8G9S - chains H and L of the 15 polymer chains in the assembly; structure by electron microscopy, 3.40 A resolution.

[Chain H (and L)]
Name: Cas11
Organism: Neisseria lactamica
Notes: chain L of this document is another copy of the same molecule, construct and numbering; everything in this record applies to it too
Reference sequence: A0A378VF47 (A0A378VF47_NEILA); residues 2-125 here correspond to UniProt positions 459-582 (UniProt number = residue number + 457)
Amino-acid sequence (124 residues; numbered 2 to 125; the number before each row is that of its first residue):
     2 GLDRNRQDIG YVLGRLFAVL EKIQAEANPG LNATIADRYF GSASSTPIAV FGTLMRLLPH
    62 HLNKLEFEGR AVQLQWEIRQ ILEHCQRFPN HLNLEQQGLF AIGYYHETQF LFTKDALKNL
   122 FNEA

[Chain H / chain L interface]
Residue-residue contacts (22):
  Ile-49(H) / Leu-95(L)  hydrophobic
  Met-56(H) / Tyr-106(L)  hydrophobic
  Arg-57(H) / Phe-41(L)
  Pro-60(H) / Asp-38(L)
  Pro-60(H) / Phe-41(L)  hydrophobic
  Asn-64(H) / Asp-38(L)  hydrogen bond
  Arg-80(H) / Tyr-106(L)  hydrogen bond (side chain-backbone)
  Arg-80(H) / Thr-109(L)
  Arg-80(H) / Gln-110(L)
  Leu-83(H) / Tyr-106(L)  hydrophobic
  Leu-83(H) / His-107(L)
  Glu-84(H) / Gly-2(L)
  Glu-84(H) / Leu-3(L)
  Glu-84(H) / His-107(L)  salt bridge
  Glu-84(H) / Gln-110(L)
  Cys-86(H) / Ile-103(L)  hydrophobic
  Cys-86(H) / His-107(L)  hydrogen bond (backbone-side chain)
  Gln-87(H) / Arg-7(L)  hydrogen bond
  Gln-87(H) / Ile-103(L)
  Arg-88(H) / Ile-103(L)
  Phe-89(H) / Gly-99(L)
  Ala-125(H) / Lys-115(L)  hydrogen bond (backbone-side chain)
Interface residues without a listed pair, chain H (15 interface residues in all): Leu-59, Gln-81
Interface residues without a listed pair, chain L (15 interface residues in all): Gly-42, Glu-96

[Overview]
The chain H/chain L interface involves 15 residues from each chain, with 5 hydrogen bonds and 1 salt bridge.
Among the polar pairs are Glu-84(H)/His-107(L), Asn-64(H)/Asp-38(L) and Arg-80(H)/Tyr-106(L).
Chain H and chain L are both Cas11 (Neisseria lactamica); the structure, Exploiting Activation and
Inactivation Mechanisms in Type I-C CRISPR-Cas3 for Genome Editing Applications, was determined by electron
microscopy, deposited together with 8G9T, 8G9U, 8GAF, 8GAM and 8GAN.
